Entry 6HZ4 (electron microscopy, 3.60 A resolution); this record covers chains D and E of the 8 polymer chains in the assembly.

== Chain D (and E) ==
Protein: 5-methylcytosine-specific restriction enzyme B
Source organism: Escherichia coli (strain K12)
Notes: EC 3.1.21.-; fragment: GTP binding domain; chain E of this document is another copy of the same molecule, construct and numbering; everything in this record applies to it too
UniProt: P15005 (MCRB_ECOLI), isoform P15005-2; residues 162-459 here correspond to UniProt positions 1-298 (UniProt number = residue number - 161)
Chain sequence (307 residues; each row starts with the number of its first residue):
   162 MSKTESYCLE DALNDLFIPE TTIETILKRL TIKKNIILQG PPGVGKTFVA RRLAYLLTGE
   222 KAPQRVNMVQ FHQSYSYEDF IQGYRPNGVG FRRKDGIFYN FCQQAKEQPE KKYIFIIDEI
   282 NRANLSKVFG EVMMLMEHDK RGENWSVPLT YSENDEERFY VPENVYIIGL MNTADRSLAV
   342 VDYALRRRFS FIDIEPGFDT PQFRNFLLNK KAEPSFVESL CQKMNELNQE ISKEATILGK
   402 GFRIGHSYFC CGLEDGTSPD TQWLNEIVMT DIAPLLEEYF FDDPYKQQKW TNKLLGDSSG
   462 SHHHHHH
Not modelled in the structure: 162-173, 458-468 (chain E: 162-172, 458-468)
Construct notes: expression tag (460-468)
Ligand contacts:
  - GDP (guanosine-5'-diphosphate): Asp176, Leu177, Phe178, Pro202, Pro203, Gly204, Val205, Gly206, Lys207, Thr208, Phe209, His407, Ser408, Cys411, Cys412
  - GMP-PNP (GNP; phosphoaminophosphonic acid-guanylate ester): Glu298, Asp300, Lys301, Ala345, Arg348, Arg349
What the authors report for this chain:
  - mutagenesis - R348A: decreased catalytic activity
  - binding site for GMP-PNP: Asp176, Phe178, Glu280, Asn333, Arg348, Arg349
  - specificity-determining residues: Asp176
  - catalytic residues: Glu280, Asn333, Arg349
  - conformationally variable residues (loop rearrangement, side-chain flip): Arg283, Asp336
  - mutagenesis - R283A: abolished catalytic activity on GTP (citing earlier work)

== How chain D and chain E interact ==
Residue-residue contacts (28):
  Met229(D) with Met295(E); Trp306(E), hydrophobic
  Gln231(D) with Met295(E); Glu298(E); Arg348(E), hydrogen bond; Arg349(E), hydrogen bond
  His233(D) with Ser287(E), hydrogen bond; Gly291(E)
  Gln234(D) with Asn285(E), hydrogen bond
  Ser235(D) with Ser287(E), hydrogen bond; Lys288(E)
  Arg246(D) with Thr311(E)
  Pro247(D) with Tyr245(E), hydrogen bond (backbone-side chain)
  Asn248(D) with Tyr245(E); Phe252(E)
  Gly249(D) with Tyr245(E); Phe252(E)
  Gly251(D) with Phe252(E)
  Lys255(D) with Thr311(E), hydrogen bond (side chain-backbone)
  Glu280(D) with Tyr344(E), hydrogen bond; Arg348(E), salt bridge
  Arg283(D) with Tyr344(E)
  Asn333(D) with Tyr344(E), hydrogen bond
  Glu427(D) with Lys189(E), salt bridge
  Thr431(D) with Arg190(E), hydrogen bond; Lys194(E)
  Glu439(D) with Arg347(E), salt bridge
  Phe442(D) with Val341(E), hydrophobic
Also at the interface, not in a pair above, chain D (23 interface residues in all): Thr208, Arg212, Val230, Val250, Asp336
Also at the interface, not in a pair above, chain E (23 interface residues in all): Met294, Lys301, Leu310, Tyr312, Glu314

== In short ==
Chain D and chain E each contribute 23 residues to their interface; the contacts include 10 hydrogen bonds and
3 salt bridges. Polar contacts include Glu280(D)-Arg348(E), Glu427(D)-Lys189(E) and Glu439(D)-Arg347(E).
Ligands of chain D: GMP-PNP and GDP. From the paper: catalytic residues Glu280(D), Asn333(D) and Arg349(D);
R348A of chain D reduces catalytic activity.
Chain D and chain E are both 5-methylcytosine-specific restriction enzyme B (Escherichia coli (strain K12));
the structure, Structure of McrBC without DNA binding domains (one half of the full complex), was determined
by electron microscopy together with 6HZ5, 6HZ6, 6HZ7, 6HZ8 and 6HZ9 from the same study.
